Entry 1BBZ (X-ray diffraction, 1.65 A resolution); this record covers chains A and B.

# Chain A
Name: Abl tyrosine kinase
Source organism: Homo sapiens
Notes: fragment: sh3 domain
Reference sequence: P00519 (ABL1_HUMAN); residues 1-58 here correspond to UniProt positions 64-121 (UniProt number = residue number + 63)
Sequence (58 residues; row label = number of the first residue in the row):
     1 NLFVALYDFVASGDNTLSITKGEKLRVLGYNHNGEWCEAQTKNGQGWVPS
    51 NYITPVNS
UniProt features mapped onto this chain:
  - modified residue (Phosphotyrosine): Tyr-7, Tyr-52

# Chain B
Name: Peptide P41
Sequence (11 residues; each row starts with the number of its first residue; numbering starts at 0):
     0 XAPSYSPPPPP
Modified residues: ACE (acetyl group) at position 0

# Chain A / chain B interface
Pairs across the interface (26):
  Tyr-7(A) / Pro-9(B)  hydrophobic
  Tyr-7(A) / Pro-10(B)
  Phe-9(A) / Pro-7(B)
  Ser-12(A) / Tyr-4(B)  hydrogen bond
  Gly-13(A) / Tyr-4(B)
  Asp-14(A) / ACE_0(B)
  Asp-14(A) / Pro-2(B)
  Asp-14(A) / Tyr-4(B)  hydrogen bond
  Asn-15(A) / ACE_0(B)
  Thr-16(A) / Pro-2(B)
  Thr-16(A) / Tyr-4(B)
  Asn-31(A) / Ala-1(B)
  Glu-35(A) / Pro-6(B)
  Trp-36(A) / Pro-2(B)
  Trp-36(A) / Tyr-4(B)  hydrogen bond (side chain-backbone)
  Trp-36(A) / Ser-5(B)
  Trp-36(A) / Pro-6(B)  hydrophobic
  Trp-47(A) / ACE_0(B)
  Trp-47(A) / Ala-1(B)
  Trp-47(A) / Pro-2(B)
  Pro-49(A) / Pro-6(B)  hydrophobic
  Pro-49(A) / Pro-7(B)
  Tyr-52(A) / Pro-7(B)
  Tyr-52(A) / Pro-8(B)  hydrogen bond (side chain-backbone)
  Tyr-52(A) / Pro-9(B)  hydrophobic
  Tyr-52(A) / Pro-10(B)
Interface residues without a listed pair, chain A (14 interface residues in all): Asn-51

# Overview
14 residues of chain A and 10 residues of chain B are in contact, with 4 hydrogen bonds. Among the polar pairs
are Ser-12(A)/Tyr-4(B), Asp-14(A)/Tyr-4(B) and Trp-36(A)/Tyr-4(B).
Chain A is Abl tyrosine kinase (Homo sapiens) and chain B is Peptide P41; the structure, Crystal structure of
the abl-SH3 domain complexed with a designed high-affinity peptide ligand: implications for SH3-ligand ...,
was determined by X-ray diffraction.
